Entry 4LOL (X-ray diffraction, 2.43 A resolution); this record covers chains A and B.

# Chain A (and B)
Protein: Stimulator of interferon genes protein
Source organism: Mus musculus
Notes: fragment: c-di-GMP-binding domain; chain B of this document is another copy of the same molecule, construct and numbering; everything in this record applies to it too
UniProt: Q3TBT3 (STING_MOUSE); residue numbers follow UniProt; this construct covers 154-340
Amino-acid sequence (188 residues; numbered 153 to 340; the number before each row is that of its first residue):
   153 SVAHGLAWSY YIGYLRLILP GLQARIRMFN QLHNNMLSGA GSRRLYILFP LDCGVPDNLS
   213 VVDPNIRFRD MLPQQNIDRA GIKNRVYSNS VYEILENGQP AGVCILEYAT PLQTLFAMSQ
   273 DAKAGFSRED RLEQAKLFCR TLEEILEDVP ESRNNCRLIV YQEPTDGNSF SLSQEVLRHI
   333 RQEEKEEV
Not modelled in the structure: 153, 205, 319-320, 335-340 (chain B: 205, 317-322, 335-340)
Differences from the reference sequence: expression tag (153)
UniProt features mapped onto this chain:
  - region: E339, V340 (C-terminal tail (CTT))
  - binding site (3',3'-c-di-GMP): G165, R237 to S240, T262
  - binding site (2',3'-cUAMP): Y166, R237, T262
  - binding site (3',3'-cGAMP): Y166, R237
  - binding site (2',3'-cGAMP): R237, T262
  - modified residue: S240 (Phosphoserine)
  - cross-link (Glycyl lysine isopeptide (Lys-Gly)): K235 (interchain with G-Cter in ubiquitin), K337 (interchain with G-Cter in SUMO)
Small-molecule neighbours:
  - DMXAA (1YE; (5,6-dimethyl-9-oxo-9H-xanthen-4-yl)acetic acid), molecule 1: L158, S161, Y162, G165, Y166, Y239, T262, P263, Q265, T266
  - DMXAA (1YE), molecule 2: S161, I164, G165, L169, I234, R237
Reported in the primary citation:
  - binding site for DMXAA: S161, I164, L169, I234, R237, T262, T266
  - mutagenesis - N241A, T262A: decreased signaling in response to DMXAA

# How chain A and chain B interact
Pairs across the interface (53):
  V154(A) - S153(B)
  V154(A) - V154(B)
  V154(A) - H156(B)
  V154(A) - G157(B)
  H156(A) - V154(B)
  G157(A) - V154(B)
  G157(A) - L158(B)
  G157(A) - M270(B)
  L158(A) - G157(B)
  L158(A) - S161(B)
  W160(A) - T266(B)
  W160(A) - A269(B)
  W160(A) - M270(B)  hydrophobic
  W160(A) - D273(B)
  S161(A) - L158(B)
  S161(A) - S161(B)
  S161(A) - T266(B)
  I164(A) - Q265(B)
  I164(A) - T266(B)
  I164(A) - A269(B)  hydrophobic
  Y166(A) - R237(B)
  F220(A) - K235(B)
  M223(A) - K235(B)
  Q226(A) - N236(B)
  R231(A) - Q265(B)
  I234(A) - S240(B)
  I234(A) - T262(B)
  K235(A) - F220(B)
  K235(A) - M223(B)
  K235(A) - S242(B)
  N236(A) - Q226(B)
  N236(A) - V238(B)
  N236(A) - S240(B)  hydrogen bond (backbone-side chain)
  R237(A) - Y166(B)
  R237(A) - V238(B)
  R237(A) - Y239(B)
  V238(A) - N236(B)
  V238(A) - R237(B)
  V238(A) - V238(B)  hydrogen bond (backbone-backbone)
  Y239(A) - N236(B)
  Y239(A) - R237(B)
  S240(A) - N236(B)  hydrogen bond (side chain-backbone)
  S242(A) - K235(B)  hydrogen bond
  Y244(A) - K235(B)
  T262(A) - I234(B)
  T266(A) - W160(B)
  T266(A) - S161(B)
  T266(A) - I164(B)
  A269(A) - I164(B)  hydrophobic
  M270(A) - H156(B)
  M270(A) - W160(B)  hydrophobic
  D273(A) - W160(B)
  D300(A) - K275(B)  salt bridge
Also at the interface, not in a pair above, chain A (29 interface residues in all): A232, Q265
Also at the interface, not in a pair above, chain B (29 interface residues in all): N210, Y244

# In short
Chain A and chain B each contribute 29 residues to their interface; the contacts include 4 hydrogen bonds and
1 salt bridge. Among the polar pairs are D300(A)-K275(B), N236(A)-S240(B) and S242(A)-K235(B). From the paper:
a binding site for DMXAA at S161(A), I164(A) and L169(A) among others; N241A and T262A of chain A reduce
signaling in response to DMXAA.
Both chains are Stimulator of interferon genes protein (Mus musculus). Entry 4LOL (Crystal structure of mSting
in complex with DMXAA) was determined by X-ray diffraction together with 4LOH, 4LOI, 4LOJ and 4LOK from the
same study.
